4WE0 - chains C and D of the 5 polymer chains in the assembly; structure by X-ray diffraction, 2.10 A resolution.

Chain C (and D):
Molecule: Major capsid protein VP1
Source organism: JC polyomavirus
Notes: chain D of this document is another copy of the same molecule, construct and numbering; everything in this record applies to it too
UniProt: P03089 (VP1_POVJC); residues 22-289 here correspond to UniProt positions 23-290 (UniProt number = residue number + 1)
Chain sequence (272 residues; each row starts with the number of its first residue):
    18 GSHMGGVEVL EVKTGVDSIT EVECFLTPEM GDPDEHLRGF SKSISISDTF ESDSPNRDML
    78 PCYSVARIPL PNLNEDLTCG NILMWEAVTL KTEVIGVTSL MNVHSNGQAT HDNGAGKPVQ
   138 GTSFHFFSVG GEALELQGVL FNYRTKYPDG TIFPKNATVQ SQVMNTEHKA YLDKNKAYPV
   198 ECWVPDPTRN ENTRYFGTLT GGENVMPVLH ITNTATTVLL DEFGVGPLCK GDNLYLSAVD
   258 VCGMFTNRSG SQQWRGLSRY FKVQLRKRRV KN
Not modelled in the structure: 18-24, 91-98, 289 (chain D: 18-23, 91-98, 289)
Sequence notes: expression tag (18-21); engineered mutation Met223 (Pro224 in P03089)
Reported in the primary citation:
  - mutagenesis - Q137W: increased stability

Chain C / chain D interface:
Contacting residue pairs (127; chain C residue first):
  Glu40(C) - Pro204(D)
  Glu40(C) - Thr205(D)
  Phe42(C) - Met181(D)  hydrophobic
  Phe42(C) - Thr183(D)
  Phe42(C) - Thr205(D)
  Thr44(C) - Val180(D)
  Pro45(C) - Val180(D)  hydrophobic
  Glu52(C) - Val176(D)
  His53(C) - Tyr160(D)  hydrogen bond
  His53(C) - Arg161(D)
  His53(C) - Val176(D)
  His53(C) - Gln179(D)  hydrogen bond (backbone-side chain)
  Leu54(C) - Val176(D)
  Leu54(C) - Gln179(D)
  Arg55(C) - Val176(D)
  Arg55(C) - Gln177(D)  hydrogen bond
  Arg55(C) - Gln179(D)  hydrogen bond (backbone-side chain)
  Arg55(C) - Val180(D)
  Gly56(C) - Val180(D)
  Phe57(C) - Phe67(D)  hydrophobic
  Phe57(C) - Phe158(D)
  Glu110(C) - Pro204(D)
  Glu110(C) - Tyr212(D)  hydrogen bond
  Gly113(C) - Val156(D)
  Gly113(C) - Val201(D)
  Val114(C) - Val201(D)
  Val114(C) - Leu216(D)
  Thr115(C) - Tyr80(D)
  Thr115(C) - Phe141(D)
  Thr115(C) - Val197(D)  hydrogen bond (side chain-backbone)
  Thr115(C) - Glu198(D)
  Thr115(C) - Trp200(D)  hydrogen bond (side chain-backbone)
  Thr115(C) - Val201(D)
  Ser116(C) - Val156(D)
  Ser116(C) - Phe158(D)
  Ser116(C) - Glu198(D)
  Met118(C) - Phe141(D)  hydrophobic
  Met118(C) - Val197(D)  hydrophobic
  Met118(C) - Glu198(D)
  Met118(C) - Leu216(D)  hydrophobic
  Met118(C) - Val258(D)  hydrophobic
  Met118(C) - Trp271(D)
  Asn119(C) - Asp70(D)  hydrogen bond
  Asn119(C) - Phe158(D)
  Asn119(C) - Thr162(D)
  Asn119(C) - Glu198(D)  hydrogen bond
  Val120(C) - Ile61(D)
  Val120(C) - Ile63(D)
  Val120(C) - Met261(D)  hydrophobic
  Val120(C) - Trp271(D)  hydrophobic
  His121(C) - Ser62(D)
  His121(C) - Ile63(D)
  His121(C) - Ser64(D)  hydrogen bond (backbone-backbone)
  His121(C) - Asp70(D)  salt bridge
  His121(C) - Pro72(D)
  His121(C) - Met76(D)
  His121(C) - Leu77(D)
  His121(C) - Glu198(D)  salt bridge
  Ser122(C) - Ser64(D)
  Ser122(C) - Phe67(D)
  Ser122(C) - Asp70(D)
  Ser122(C) - Asn159(D)  hydrogen bond
  Asn123(C) - Ile63(D)
  Asn123(C) - Ser64(D)  hydrogen bond (backbone-side chain)
  Asn123(C) - Asp65(D)  hydrogen bond (side chain-backbone)
  Asn123(C) - Thr66(D)
  Asn123(C) - Phe67(D)
  Gly124(C) - Ile63(D)
  Ala126(C) - Ile63(D)  hydrophobic
  Thr127(C) - Glu220(D)
  Thr127(C) - Gln269(D)  hydrogen bond
  His128(C) - Thr263(D)
  His128(C) - Gly267(D)  hydrogen bond (side chain-backbone)
  His128(C) - Gln269(D)
  Asp129(C) - Ser266(D)
  Asp129(C) - Gly267(D)
  Asn130(C) - Ser266(D)  hydrogen bond (side chain-backbone)
  Asn130(C) - Gly267(D)
  Asn130(C) - Ser268(D)
  Gly131(C) - Ile63(D)
  Gly131(C) - Gly267(D)
  Gly131(C) - Gln269(D)
  Ala132(C) - Ile61(D)  hydrophobic
  Ala132(C) - Ile63(D)
  Ala132(C) - Met261(D)  hydrophobic
  Ala132(C) - Gln269(D)  hydrogen bond (backbone-side chain)
  Gly133(C) - Ile63(D)
  Lys134(C) - Glu220(D)
  Pro135(C) - Thr139(D)
  Pro135(C) - Gly219(D)
  Pro135(C) - Glu220(D)
  Val136(C) - Phe158(D)  hydrophobic
  Gln137(C) - Gly219(D)
  Gln137(C) - Glu220(D)  hydrogen bond
  Met223(C) - Gly218(D)
  Met223(C) - Asn221(D)
  Met223(C) - Val222(D)
  Pro224(C) - Leu216(D)
  Pro224(C) - Thr217(D)
  Pro224(C) - Gly218(D)  hydrogen bond (backbone-backbone)
  Val225(C) - Leu216(D)
  Leu226(C) - Gly214(D)
  Leu226(C) - Thr215(D)
  Leu226(C) - Leu216(D)  hydrogen bond (backbone-backbone)
  His227(C) - Gly214(D)
  His227(C) - Thr215(D)  hydrogen bond
  Ile228(C) - Pro202(D)
  Ile228(C) - Phe213(D)
  Ile228(C) - Gly214(D)  hydrogen bond (backbone-backbone)
  Thr229(C) - Tyr212(D)  hydrogen bond (side chain-backbone)
  Thr229(C) - Phe213(D)
  Asn230(C) - Asn207(D)  hydrogen bond (side chain-backbone)
  Asn230(C) - Thr210(D)  hydrogen bond (side chain-backbone)
  Asn230(C) - Arg211(D)
  Asn230(C) - Tyr212(D)  hydrogen bond (side chain-backbone)
  Thr231(C) - Phe213(D)
  Phe262(C) - Phe67(D)  hydrophobic
  Phe262(C) - Phe158(D)  hydrophobic
  Arg265(C) - Ser64(D)
  Arg265(C) - Asp65(D)  hydrogen bond (side chain-backbone)
  Arg272(C) - Leu157(D)  hydrogen bond (side chain-backbone)
  Arg272(C) - Phe158(D)  hydrogen bond (side chain-backbone)
  Arg272(C) - Gln179(D)  hydrogen bond (side chain-backbone)
  Ser275(C) - Val180(D)  hydrogen bond (side chain-backbone)
  Ser275(C) - Met181(D)
  Tyr277(C) - Pro204(D)  hydrogen bond (side chain-backbone)
  Tyr277(C) - Thr205(D)
Interface residues without a listed pair, chain C (51 interface residues in all): Ile112, Leu117, Asn221
Interface residues without a listed pair, chain D (61 interface residues in all): Gln125, Lys134, Ser140, Phe143, Gln154

Summary:
Chain C and chain D form an interface of 51 and 61 residues respectively; the contacts include 32 hydrogen
bonds and 2 salt bridges. Polar contacts include His121(C)-Asp70(D), His121(C)-Glu198(D) and
His53(C)-Tyr160(D). From the paper: Q137W of chain C increases stability.
Chain C and chain D are both Major capsid protein VP1 (JC polyomavirus); the structure, JC Polyomavirus VP1
five-fold pore mutant P223M, was determined by X-ray diffraction together with 4WDY and 4WDZ from the same
study.
